PDB entry 7KAJ | electron microscopy, 3.10 A resolution | chains E and F of the 7 polymer chains in the assembly

Chain E:
Molecule: Translocation protein SEC66
Organism: Saccharomyces cerevisiae BY4741
Reference sequence: P33754 (SEC66_YEAST); residues 1-206 here = UniProt positions 1-206
Chain sequence (206 residues; row label = number of the first residue in the row):
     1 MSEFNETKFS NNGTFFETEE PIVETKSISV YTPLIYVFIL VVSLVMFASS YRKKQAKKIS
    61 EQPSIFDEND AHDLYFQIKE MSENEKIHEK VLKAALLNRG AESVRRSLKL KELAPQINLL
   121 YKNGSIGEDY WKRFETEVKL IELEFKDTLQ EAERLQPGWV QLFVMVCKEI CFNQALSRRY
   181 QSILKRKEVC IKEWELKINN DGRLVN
Unresolved in the structure: 1-68
Swiss-Prot annotation at these positions:
  - glycosylation (N-linked (GlcNAc...) asparagine): Asn5, Asn12

Chain F:
Molecule: Translocation protein SEC72
Organism: Saccharomyces cerevisiae BY4741
Reference sequence: P39742 (SEC72_YEAST); residues 1-193 here = UniProt positions 1-193
Chain sequence (193 residues; row label = number of the first residue in the row):
     1 MVTLEYNANS KLITASDAVV ALSTETNIDQ INVLTTSLIG ETNPNFTPQP NEALSKMIKG
    61 LFESGMKNLQ QKKLNEALKN VSLAIEMAQR KRAPWEAFAI QLPELHFMLR SKIDLCLILG
   121 KHLEALQDLD FLLGTGLIQP DVFVRKADCL LKLRQWEEAR ATCERGLALA PEDMKLRALL
   181 IETARNLAEY NGE
Unresolved in the structure: 1-2, 193

Chain E / chain F interface:
Pairs across the interface - 60 pairs, chain E then chain F:
  Ala71(E) - Asn27(F)
  Leu74(E) - Ile31(F)  hydrophobic
  Gln77(E) - Leu4(F)
  Ile78(E) - Ile13(F)  hydrophobic
  Met81(E) - Leu4(F)
  Met81(E) - Tyr6(F)  hydrophobic
  Ile87(E) - Tyr6(F)  hydrophobic
  His88(E) - Tyr6(F)  hydrogen bond (backbone-side chain)
  His88(E) - Lys11(F)
  His88(E) - Ile39(F)
  Lys90(E) - Leu38(F)
  Lys90(E) - Ile39(F)
  Val91(E) - Ile13(F)  hydrophobic
  Ala94(E) - Ile31(F)
  Ala94(E) - Leu34(F)
  Ala94(E) - Thr35(F)
  Asn98(E) - Asn27(F)
  Asn98(E) - Gln30(F)
  Asn98(E) - Ile31(F)
  Trp159(E) - Asn45(F)
  Trp159(E) - Phe46(F)  hydrophobic
  Leu162(E) - Phe46(F)
  Met165(E) - Pro48(F)  hydrophobic
  Val166(E) - Phe46(F)  hydrophobic
  Val166(E) - Trp95(F)  hydrophobic
  Glu169(E) - Pro48(F)
  Glu169(E) - Trp95(F)
  Glu169(E) - Glu96(F)
  Glu169(E) - Ala97(F)  hydrogen bond (side chain-backbone)
  Ile170(E) - Pro94(F)
  Ile170(E) - Trp95(F)  hydrophobic
  Phe172(E) - Phe98(F)  hydrophobic
  Asn173(E) - Ala93(F)
  Asn173(E) - Pro94(F)  hydrogen bond (side chain-backbone)
  Asn173(E) - Glu96(F)  hydrogen bond (side chain-backbone)
  Asn173(E) - Phe98(F)
  Asn173(E) - Gln101(F)  hydrogen bond
  Gln174(E) - Gln30(F)
  Leu176(E) - Phe98(F)  hydrophobic
  Leu176(E) - Leu102(F)  hydrophobic
  Leu176(E) - Phe131(F)  hydrophobic
  Leu176(E) - Thr135(F)
  Ser177(E) - Gln89(F)
  Arg178(E) - Gln30(F)
  Arg179(E) - Phe131(F)
  Tyr180(E) - Ile85(F)
  Tyr180(E) - Gln89(F)
  Gln181(E) - Arg90(F)
  Arg186(E) - Gln127(F)
  Lys187(E) - Leu123(F)
  Lys187(E) - Glu124(F)
  Cys190(E) - Leu123(F)  hydrophobic
  Cys190(E) - Gln127(F)
  Ile191(E) - Leu123(F)  hydrophobic
  Trp194(E) - Leu153(F)  hydrophobic
  Trp194(E) - Gln155(F)
  Ile198(E) - Leu123(F)  hydrophobic
  Asp201(E) - Lys121(F)  hydrogen bond (backbone-side chain)
  Arg203(E) - Leu119(F)  hydrogen bond (side chain-backbone)
  Leu204(E) - Leu153(F)  hydrophobic
Also at the interface, not in a pair above, chain E (43 interface residues in all): Asn69, Lys93, Ala95, Leu97, Gly158, Ile183, Gly202, Asn206
Also at the interface, not in a pair above, chain F (48 interface residues in all): Thr3, Ser23, Thr26, Ile28, Pro44, Leu105, Gly120, His122, Leu126, Asp128, Asp130, Lys152, Arg154, Glu158

In short:
43 residues of chain E face 48 of chain F across their interface, with 7 hydrogen bonds. Polar contacts
include His88(E)-Tyr6(F), Glu169(E)-Ala97(F) and Asn173(E)-Pro94(F).
Here chain E is Translocation protein SEC66 and chain F is Translocation protein SEC72, both from
Saccharomyces cerevisiae BY4741. Entry 7KAJ (Cryo-EM structure of the Sec complex from S. cerevisiae,
wild-type, class with Sec62, conformation 2 (C2)) was determined by electron microscopy, deposited together
with 7KAH, 7KAI, 7KAK, 7KAL, 7KAM, 7KAN and 8 further entries.
